Entry 8CSB (X-ray diffraction, 2.25 A resolution); this record covers chain A.

# Chain A
Protein: N-acetyl glucosaminyl transferase
Source organism: Raoultella terrigena
UniProt: Q6U8B0 (Q6U8B0_RAOTE); residues 2-401 here = UniProt positions 2-401
Chain sequence (410 residues; each row starts with the number of its first residue; numbering starts at 0):
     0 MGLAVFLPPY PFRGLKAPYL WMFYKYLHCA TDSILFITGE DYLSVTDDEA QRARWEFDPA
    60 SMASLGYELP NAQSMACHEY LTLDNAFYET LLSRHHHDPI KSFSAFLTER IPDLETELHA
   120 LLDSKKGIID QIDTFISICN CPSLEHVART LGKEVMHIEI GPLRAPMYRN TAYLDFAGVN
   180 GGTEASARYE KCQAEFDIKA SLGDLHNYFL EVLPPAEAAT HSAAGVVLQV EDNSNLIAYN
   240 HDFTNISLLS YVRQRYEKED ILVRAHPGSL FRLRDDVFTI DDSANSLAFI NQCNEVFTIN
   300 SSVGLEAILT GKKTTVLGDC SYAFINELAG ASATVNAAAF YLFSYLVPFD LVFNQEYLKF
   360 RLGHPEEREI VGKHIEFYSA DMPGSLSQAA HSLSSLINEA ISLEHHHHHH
Disordered / not traced: 0, 380-389, 405-409
Construct notes: expression tag (0-1, 402-409); engineered mutation Asn232 (Asp in Q6U8B0)
Modified positions: Cys28 (S-hydroxycysteine; CSO)
Residues lining bound ligands:
  - cytidine-5'-monophosphate (C5P): Pro161, Arg163, Val226, Leu227, Gln228, Arg263, Ala264, His265, Pro266, Ser285, Ser300, Ser301, Val302
  - cytidine-5'-monophosphate / cmp-2-keto-3-deoxy-octulosonic acid: Glu158, Ile159, Pro161, Arg163, Asn179, Val226, Leu227, Gln228, Val229, Asn232, Ser233, Asn234, Arg263, Ala264, His265, Pro266, Ser285, Ser300, Ser301, Val302
  - cmp-2-keto-3-deoxy-octulosonic acid (CMK; cytidine 5'-monophosphate 3-deoxy-beta-D-gulo-oct-2-ulo-pyranosonic acid): Glu158, Ile159, Pro161, Arg163, Asn179, Val226, Leu227, Gln228, Val229, Asn232, Ser233, Asn234, Arg263, Ala264, His265, Pro266, Ser285, Ser300, Ser301, Val302
What the authors report for this chain:
  - catalytic residues: His265 (proposed by the authors, not directly observed)
  - binding site for cmp-2-keto-3-deoxy-octulosonic acid: Glu158, Arg163, Asn179, Gln228, Val229, Asn232, His265
  - mutagenesis - R12A, W20A, W54A, R163A: decreased catalytic activity
  - mutagenesis - E158Q: abolished catalytic activity

# Overview
Bound to chain A: cytidine-5'-monophosphate, cmp-2-keto-3-deoxy-octulosonic acid and cytidine-5'-monophosphate
/ cmp-2-keto-3-deoxy-octulosonic acid. The paper reports the catalytic residue His265; R12A, W20A and W54A,
among others, reduce catalytic activity; 5 substitutions were tested in all.
Chain A is N-acetyl glucosaminyl transferase (Raoultella terrigena); the structure, WbbB D232N in complex with
CMP-beta-Kdo, was determined by X-ray diffraction (same publication as 8CSC, 8CSE and 8CSF).
